Entry 6TL4 (X-ray diffraction, 2.90 A resolution); this record covers chain A.

== Chain A ==
Molecule: Phytochrome
Organism: Glycine max
Reference sequence: I1MGE5 (I1MGE5_SOYBN); residue numbers follow UniProt; this construct covers 85-616
Amino-acid sequence (539 residues; row label = number of the first residue in the row):
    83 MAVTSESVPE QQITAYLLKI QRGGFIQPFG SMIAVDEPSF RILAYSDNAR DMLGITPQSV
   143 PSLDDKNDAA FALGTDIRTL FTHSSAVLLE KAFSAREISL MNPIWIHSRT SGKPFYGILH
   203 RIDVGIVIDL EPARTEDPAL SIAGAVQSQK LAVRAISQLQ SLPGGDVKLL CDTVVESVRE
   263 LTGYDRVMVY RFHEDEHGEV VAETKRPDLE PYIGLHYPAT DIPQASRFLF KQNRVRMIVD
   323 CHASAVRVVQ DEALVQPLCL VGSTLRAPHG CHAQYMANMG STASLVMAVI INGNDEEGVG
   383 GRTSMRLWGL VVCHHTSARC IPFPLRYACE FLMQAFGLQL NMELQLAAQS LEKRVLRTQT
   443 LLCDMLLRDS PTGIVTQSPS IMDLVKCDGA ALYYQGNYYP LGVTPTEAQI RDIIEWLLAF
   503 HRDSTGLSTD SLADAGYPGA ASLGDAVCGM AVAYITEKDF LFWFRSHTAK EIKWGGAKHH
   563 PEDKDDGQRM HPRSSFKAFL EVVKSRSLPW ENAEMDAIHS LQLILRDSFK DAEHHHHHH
Disordered / not traced: 83-94, 138-152, 218-220, 376-385, 619-621
Construct notes: initiating methionine (83); expression tag (84, 617-621)
Glycans and other covalent adducts: phycocyanobilin (CYC) linked to Cys-353
Small-molecule neighbours: phycocyanobilin (CYC): Tyr-98, Ile-102, Met-270, Tyr-272, Val-282, Tyr-299, Thr-302, Asp-303, Ile-304, Pro-305, Ser-308, Phe-312, Arg-318, Arg-348, Ala-349, Pro-350, His-351, His-354, Tyr-357, Met-361, Ser-366, Val-368, Leu-392, Val-394, His-396, Arg-571, Met-572, His-573, Pro-574
UniProt features mapped onto this chain:
  - binding site (phytochromobilin): Cys-353

== Summary ==
Phycocyanobilin is covalently linked to Cys-353. UniProt lists phytochromobilin-binding residue Cys-353.
Chain A is Phytochrome (Glycine max); the structure, Photosensory module (PAS-GAF-PHY) of Glycine max phyB,
was determined by X-ray diffraction, deposited together with 6TBY, 6TC5 and 6TC7.
